PDB entry 6Y9Z | electron microscopy, 4.80 A resolution (low resolution: residue-level contacts below are approximate; hydrogen-bond / salt-bridge calls are withheld) | chains J and k of the 13 polymer chains in the assembly

# Chain J
Protein: Peptidyl-prolyl cis-trans isomerase A
Organism: Homo sapiens
Notes: EC 5.2.1.8
UniProtKB: P62937 (PPIA_HUMAN); residues 2-165 here = UniProt positions 2-165
Chain sequence (164 residues; each row starts with the number of its first residue):
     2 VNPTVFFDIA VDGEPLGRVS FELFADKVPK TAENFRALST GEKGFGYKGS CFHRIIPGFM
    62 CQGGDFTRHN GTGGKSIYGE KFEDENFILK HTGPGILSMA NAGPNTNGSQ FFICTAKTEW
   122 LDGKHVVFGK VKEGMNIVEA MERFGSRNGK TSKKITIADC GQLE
Swiss-Prot annotation at these positions:
  - modified residue: Val2 (N-acetylvaline), Lys28 (N6-acetyllysine), Lys44 (N6-acetyllysine), Lys76 (N6-acetyllysine), Ser77 (Phosphoserine), Lys82 (N6-acetyllysine), Thr93 (Phosphothreonine), Lys125 (N6-acetyllysine), Lys131 (N6-acetyllysine), Lys133 (N6-acetyllysine)
  - glycosylation: Asn108 (N-linked (GlcNAc...) asparagine)
  - cross-link (Glycyl lysine isopeptide (Lys-Gly)): Lys28 (interchain with G-Cter in SUMO2), Lys82 (interchain with G-Cter in SUMO2)

# Chain k
Protein: Gag-Pol polyprotein
Organism: Human immunodeficiency virus 1
Notes: EC 3.4.23.16, 2.7.7.49, 2.7.7.7, 3.1.26.13, 3.1.13.2, 2.7.7.-, 3.1.-.-
UniProtKB: P0C6F2 (POL_HV1LW); residues 1-220 here correspond to UniProt positions 133-352 (UniProt number = residue number + 132)
Chain sequence (220 residues; numbered 1 to 220; the number before each row is that of its first residue):
     1 PIVQNIQGQM VHQAISPRTL NAWVKVVEEK AFSPEVIPMF SALSEGATPQ DLNTMLNTVG
    61 GHQAAMQMLK ETINEEAAEW DRVHPVHAGP IAPGQMREPR GSDIAGTTST LQEQIGWMTN
   121 NPPIPVGEIY KRWIILGLNK IVRMYSPTSI LDIRQGPKEP FRDYVDRFYK TLRAEQASQE
   181 VKNWMTETLL VQNANPDCKT ILKALGPAAT LEEMMTACQG
Disulfides: Cys198-Cys218
Swiss-Prot annotation at these positions:
  - region: Asn57 to Gln95 (Interaction with human PPIA/CYPA and NUP153)
  - site: Gly89, Pro90 (Cis/trans isomerization of proline peptide bond)

# How chain J and chain k interact
Pairs across the interface (7; chain J residue first):
  Thr41(J) - Pro122(k)
  Gly42(J) - Pro123(k)
  Glu43(J) - Pro123(k)
  Glu43(J) - Pro125(k)
  Lys44(J) - Pro125(k)
  Gly45(J) - Pro125(k)
  Lys76(J) - His84(k)
Interface residues without a listed pair, chain J (7 interface residues in all): Phe46

# Summary
The interface between chain J and chain k involves 7 residues on one side and 4 on the other.
Here chain J is Peptidyl-prolyl cis-trans isomerase A (Homo sapiens) and chain k is Gag-Pol polyprotein (Human
immunodeficiency virus 1). Entry 6Y9Z (Structure of the native full-length HIV-1 capsid protein in complex
with Cyclophilin A from helical assembly ...) was determined by electron microscopy together with 6Y9V, 6Y9W,
6Y9X, 6Y9Y and 6ZDJ from the same study.
